PDB entry 8TKN | X-ray diffraction, 2.80 A resolution | chains B and C of the 6 polymer chains in the assembly

[Chain B]
Name: Nuclear factor NF-kappa-B p50 subunit
From: Mus musculus
Reference sequence: P25799 (NFKB1_MOUSE); residues 39-350 here = UniProt positions 39-350
Amino-acid sequence (312 residues; row label = number of the first residue in the row):
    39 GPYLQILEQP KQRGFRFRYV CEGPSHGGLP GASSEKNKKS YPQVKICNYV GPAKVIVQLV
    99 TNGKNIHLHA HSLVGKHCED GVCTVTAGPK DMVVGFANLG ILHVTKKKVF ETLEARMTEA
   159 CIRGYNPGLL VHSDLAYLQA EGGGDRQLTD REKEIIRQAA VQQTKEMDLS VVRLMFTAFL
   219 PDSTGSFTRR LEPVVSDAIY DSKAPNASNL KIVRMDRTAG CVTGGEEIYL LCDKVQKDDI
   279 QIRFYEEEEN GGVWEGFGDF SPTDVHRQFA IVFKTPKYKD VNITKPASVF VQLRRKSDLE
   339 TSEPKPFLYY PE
Swiss-Prot annotation at these positions:
  - modified residue: Cys-59 (S-nitrosocysteine), Ser-335 (Phosphoserine)
  - lipidation: Cys-59 (S-(15-deoxy-Delta12,14-prostaglandin J2-9-yl)cysteine)
  - cross-link: Lys-323 (Glycyl lysine isopeptide (Lys-Gly) (interchain with G-Cter in SUMO2))
What the authors report for this chain:
  - binding site for DNA B: His-64
  - binding site for DNA A (chain C): Arg-54, Arg-56, Glu-60, His-64, Gln-274
  - binding site for DNA B: Glu-60

[Chain C]
Molecule: DNA A
Sequence (10 nucleotides; each row starts with the number of its first residue):
     1 GGGAATGTCC

[How chain B and chain C interact]
Contacting residue pairs (22; chain B residue first):
  Arg-54(B) / DT8(C)  base contact
  Arg-54(B) / DC9(C)  base contact
  Tyr-57(B) / DT6(C)  sugar contact
  Tyr-57(B) / DG7(C)  hydrogen bond to the phosphate
  Tyr-57(B) / DT8(C)  base contact
  Cys-59(B) / DT8(C)  hydrogen bond to the phosphate
  Cys-59(B) / DC9(C)  phosphate contact
  Glu-60(B) / DT8(C)  base contact
  Glu-60(B) / DC9(C)  hydrogen bond to the base
  His-64(B) / DC10(C)  base contact
  His-141(B) / DG7(C)  phosphate contact
  Thr-143(B) / DG7(C)  phosphate contact
  Lys-144(B) / DT6(C)  salt bridge to the phosphate
  Lys-144(B) / DG7(C)  hydrogen bond to the phosphate
  Lys-241(B) / DG7(C)  base contact
  Lys-241(B) / DT8(C)  hydrogen bond to the base
  Gln-274(B) / DA5(C)  hydrogen bond to the phosphate
  Lys-275(B) / DA4(C)  phosphate contact
  Arg-305(B) / DG3(C)  salt bridge to the phosphate
  Arg-305(B) / DA4(C)  salt bridge to the phosphate
  Gln-306(B) / DA4(C)  sugar contact
  Gln-306(B) / DA5(C)  hydrogen bond to the phosphate
Interface residues without a listed pair, chain B (16 interface residues in all): Arg-56, Val-142, Lys-272
Interface residues without a listed pair, chain C (9 interface residues in all): DG2

[In short]
16 residues of chain B face 9 of chain C across their interface; the contacts include 7 hydrogen bonds and 3
salt bridges. Polar pairs include Glu-60(B)/DC9(C), Lys-241(B)/DT8(C) and Tyr-57(B)/DG7(C). From the paper: a
binding site for DNA A (chain C) at Arg-54(B), Arg-56(B) and Glu-60(B) among others; a binding site for DNA B
at His-64(B) and Glu-60(B).
Chain B is Nuclear factor NF-kappa-B p50 subunit (Mus musculus) and chain C is DNA A; the structure, Murine
NF-kappaB p50 Rel Homology Region homodimer in complex with 10-mer kappaB DNA from human Neutrophil ..., was
determined by X-ray diffraction, deposited together with 8TKL and 8TKM.
